5CPC - chain A; structure by X-ray diffraction, 2.15 A resolution.

== Chain A ==
Protein: Secreted effector protein SopD
Organism: Salmonella typhimurium (strain LT2 / SGSC1412 / ATCC 700720)
UniProtKB: P40722 (SOPD_SALTY); residues 1-317 here = UniProt positions 1-317
Chain sequence (317 residues; numbered 1 to 317; the number before each row is that of its first residue):
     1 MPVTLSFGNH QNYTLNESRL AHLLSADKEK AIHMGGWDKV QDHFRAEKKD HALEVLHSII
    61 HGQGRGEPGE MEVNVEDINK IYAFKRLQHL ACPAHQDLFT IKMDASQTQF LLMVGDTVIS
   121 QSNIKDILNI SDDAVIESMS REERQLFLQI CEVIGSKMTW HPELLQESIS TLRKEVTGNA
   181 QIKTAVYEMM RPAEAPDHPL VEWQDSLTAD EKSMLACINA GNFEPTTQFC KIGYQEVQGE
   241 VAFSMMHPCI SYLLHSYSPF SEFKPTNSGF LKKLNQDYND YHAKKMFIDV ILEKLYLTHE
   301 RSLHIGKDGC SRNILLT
Disordered / not traced: 1-29, 62-68
UniProt features mapped onto this chain:
  - mutagenesis: Trp37 (W37A: Localizes almost exclusively to the cytosol of transfected cells), Phe44 (F44A: Localizes almost exclusively to the cytosol of transfected cells)

== In short ==
UniProt lists 2 mutagenesis sites.
Chain A is Secreted effector protein SopD (Salmonella typhimurium (strain LT2 / SGSC1412 / ATCC 700720)); the
structure, Crystal structure of SopD, a type III secreted virulence effector from Salmonella enterica, was
determined by X-ray diffraction (same publication as 5CQ9).
